Entry 6ZKZ (X-ray diffraction, 2.30 A resolution); this record covers chains D and E of the 5 polymer chains in the assembly.

[Chain D]
Molecule: T-cell receptor alpha chain
Organism: Homo sapiens
Sequence (199 residues; each row starts with the number of its first residue; note: 16 numbers in that range are skipped by the numbering (no residue carries them; nothing is unmodelled there); numbering starts at 0):
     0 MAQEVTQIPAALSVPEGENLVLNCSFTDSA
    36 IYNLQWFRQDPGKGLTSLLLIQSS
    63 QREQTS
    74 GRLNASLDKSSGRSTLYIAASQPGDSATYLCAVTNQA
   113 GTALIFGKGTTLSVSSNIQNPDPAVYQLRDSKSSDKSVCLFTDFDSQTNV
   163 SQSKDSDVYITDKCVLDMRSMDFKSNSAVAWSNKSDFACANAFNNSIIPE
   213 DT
Not modelled in the structure: 0, 199, 207-214
Disulfide bonds: Cys-23/Cys-104, Cys-151/Cys-201

[Chain E]
Molecule: T-cell receptor beta chain
Organism: Homo sapiens
Sequence (245 residues; numbered 1 to 257 plus 2 insertion-coded residues; 14 numbers in that range are skipped by the numbering (no residue carries them; nothing is unmodelled there); the number before each row is that of its first residue; a row labelled like 112A-112B holds insertion residues (112A, then the next letters in order)):
     1 NAGVTQTPKFQVLKTGQSMTLQCSQDMNH
    37 EYMSWYRQDPGMGLRLIHYSVG
    63 AGITDQGEVP
    74 NGYNVSRS
    83 TTEDFPLRLLSAAPSQTSVYFCASSYSIR
112A-112B GS
   113 RGEQFFGPGTRLTVLEDLKNVFPPEVAVFEPSEAEISHTQKATLVCLATG
   163 FYPDHVELSWWVNGKEVHSGVCTDPQPLKEQPALNDSRYALSSRLRVSAT
   213 FWQDPRNHFRCQVQFYGLSENDEWTQDRAKPVTQIVSAEAWGRAD
Not modelled in the structure: 1, 257
Disulfide bonds: Cys-23/Cys-104, Cys-158/Cys-223

[Chain D / chain E interface]
Contacting residue pairs - 107 pairs, chain D then chain E:
  Tyr-37(D) / Arg-111(E)  hydrogen bond
  Asn-38(D) / Ile-110(E)  hydrogen bond (side chain-backbone)
  Asn-38(D) / Arg-111(E)
  Asn-38(D) / Gly-112A(E)  hydrogen bond (side chain-backbone)
  Gln-40(D) / Gly-114(E)
  Gln-40(D) / Glu-115(E)
  Gln-40(D) / Gln-116(E)
  Phe-42(D) / Gln-116(E)
  Phe-42(D) / Phe-118(E)  hydrophobic
  Gln-44(D) / Gln-44(E)  hydrogen bond
  Gln-44(D) / Phe-103(E)
  Lys-48(D) / Phe-103(E)
  Gly-49(D) / Phe-103(E)
  Gly-49(D) / Gly-119(E)
  Gly-49(D) / Pro-120(E)
  Leu-50(D) / Leu-50(E)  hydrophobic
  Leu-50(D) / Phe-118(E)
  Ser-52(D) / Glu-115(E)
  Leu-55(D) / Ser-112B(E)
  Leu-55(D) / Gly-114(E)
  Leu-55(D) / Glu-115(E)
  Gln-57(D) / Ser-112B(E)
  Leu-103(D) / Gln-44(E)
  Thr-107(D) / Ile-110(E)
  Ala-110(D) / Arg-111(E)  hydrogen bond (backbone-side chain)
  Gly-113(D) / Ile-110(E)
  Gly-113(D) / Arg-111(E)  hydrogen bond (backbone-side chain)
  Thr-114(D) / Tyr-38(E)
  Thr-114(D) / Tyr-55(E)  hydrogen bond
  Thr-114(D) / Val-57(E)
  Thr-114(D) / Ile-110(E)
  Ala-115(D) / Leu-52(E)  hydrophobic
  Ala-115(D) / Tyr-55(E)  hydrophobic
  Ala-115(D) / Ile-110(E)
  Leu-116(D) / Tyr-42(E)  hydrogen bond (backbone-side chain)
  Leu-116(D) / Gln-116(E)
  Ile-117(D) / Glu-70(E)
  Phe-118(D) / Tyr-42(E)  hydrophobic
  Phe-118(D) / Leu-50(E)
  Phe-118(D) / Gln-116(E)
  Phe-118(D) / Phe-118(E)  hydrophobic
  Gly-119(D) / Gly-49(E)
  Gly-119(D) / Leu-50(E)
  Lys-120(D) / Gly-47(E)
  Lys-120(D) / Met-48(E)
  Lys-120(D) / Gly-49(E)
  Asp-134(D) / His-150(E)  salt bridge
  Tyr-138(D) / Ser-144(E)
  Tyr-138(D) / Ala-146(E)
  Tyr-138(D) / Glu-147(E)
  Tyr-138(D) / His-150(E)
  Tyr-138(D) / Thr-151(E)
  Gln-139(D) / Ser-144(E)
  Leu-140(D) / Phe-141(E)
  Leu-140(D) / Glu-142(E)
  Leu-140(D) / Thr-155(E)
  Leu-140(D) / Val-157(E)  hydrophobic
  Arg-141(D) / Phe-141(E)
  Arg-141(D) / Glu-142(E)  hydrogen bond (backbone-backbone)
  Asp-142(D) / Ala-139(E)
  Asp-142(D) / Val-140(E)
  Asp-142(D) / Phe-141(E)
  Ser-143(D) / Val-140(E)  hydrogen bond (backbone-backbone)
  Ser-143(D) / Glu-142(E)
  Ser-143(D) / Glu-251(E)  hydrogen bond (side chain-backbone)
  Ser-143(D) / Ala-252(E)
  Lys-148(D) / Phe-141(E)
  Ser-149(D) / Phe-141(E)
  Val-150(D) / Phe-141(E)  hydrophobic
  Val-150(D) / Val-157(E)  hydrophobic
  Val-150(D) / Leu-159(E)  hydrophobic
  Leu-152(D) / Thr-155(E)
  Thr-154(D) / Arg-208(E)  hydrogen bond
  Asp-155(D) / Thr-151(E)
  Asp-155(D) / Arg-208(E)  salt bridge
  Tyr-171(D) / Glu-192(E)  hydrogen bond (side chain-backbone)
  Ile-172(D) / Leu-190(E)
  Thr-173(D) / Asp-186(E)
  Thr-173(D) / Leu-190(E)
  Thr-173(D) / Ser-204(E)
  Asp-174(D) / Asp-186(E)
  Asp-174(D) / Arg-206(E)
  Cys-176(D) / Cys-184(E)  disulfide
  Cys-176(D) / Thr-185(E)
  Cys-176(D) / Arg-206(E)  hydrogen bond
  Val-177(D) / Cys-184(E)
  Leu-178(D) / Gly-182(E)
  Leu-178(D) / Val-183(E)
  Leu-178(D) / Cys-184(E)
  Leu-178(D) / Arg-208(E)
  Asp-179(D) / Ser-181(E)
  Asp-179(D) / Gly-182(E)  hydrogen bond (backbone-backbone)
  Met-180(D) / Lys-153(E)
  Met-180(D) / Arg-208(E)
  Met-180(D) / Val-209(E)
  Met-180(D) / Ser-210(E)
  Phe-185(D) / Lys-153(E)
  Phe-185(D) / Arg-208(E)
  Ser-187(D) / Arg-208(E)  hydrogen bond
  Ser-189(D) / Arg-206(E)  hydrogen bond (backbone-side chain)
  Ala-190(D) / Arg-206(E)
  Val-191(D) / Val-157(E)  hydrophobic
  Val-191(D) / Ser-204(E)
  Val-191(D) / Arg-206(E)
  Trp-193(D) / Leu-159(E)  hydrophobic
  Trp-193(D) / Leu-190(E)  hydrophobic
  Trp-193(D) / Ala-202(E)  hydrophobic
Also at the interface, not in a pair above, chain D (57 interface residues in all): Gln-2, Gly-47, Gln-164, Ser-168, Lys-175, Arg-181, Met-183
Also at the interface, not in a pair above, chain E (56 interface residues in all): Pro-143, Pro-187, Lys-191, Gln-193, Pro-194
Cross-chain cystine bridges: Cys-176(D)/Cys-184(E)

[In short]
57 residues of chain D face 56 of chain E across their interface; the contacts include 1 disulfide bond, 17
hydrogen bonds and 2 salt bridges. Polar pairs include Asp-134(D)/His-150(E), Asp-155(D)/Arg-208(E) and
Tyr-37(D)/Arg-111(E).
Chain D is T-cell receptor alpha chain and chain E is T-cell receptor beta chain, both from Homo sapiens; the
structure, Crystal structure of InhA:01 TCR in complex with HLA-E (F116C) bound to InhA (53-61 H4C), was
determined by X-ray diffraction, deposited together with 6ZKW, 6ZKX, 6ZKY, 7NDQ, 7NDT and 7NDU.
